Entry 1H2R (X-ray diffraction, 1.40 A resolution); this record covers chains S and L.

== Chain S ==
Molecule: Protein (PERIPLASMIC [nife] hydrogenase small subunit)
Source organism: Desulfovibrio vulgaris str. 'Miyazaki F'
Notes: EC 1.12.2.1
Reference sequence: P21853 (PHNS_DESVM); residues 1-267 here correspond to UniProt positions 51-317 (UniProt number = residue number + 50)
Amino-acid sequence (267 residues; each row starts with the number of its first residue):
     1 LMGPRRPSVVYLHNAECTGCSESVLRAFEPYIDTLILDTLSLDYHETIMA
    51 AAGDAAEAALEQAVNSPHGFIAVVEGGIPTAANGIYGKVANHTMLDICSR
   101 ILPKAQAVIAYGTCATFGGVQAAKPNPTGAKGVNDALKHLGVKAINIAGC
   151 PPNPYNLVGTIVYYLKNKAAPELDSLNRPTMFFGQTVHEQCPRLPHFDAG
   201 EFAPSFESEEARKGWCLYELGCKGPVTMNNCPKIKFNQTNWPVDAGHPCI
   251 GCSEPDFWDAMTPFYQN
Bound ions: 4Fe-4S cluster Fe site 1: C17, C20, C114, C150; 4Fe-4S cluster Fe site 2: H188, C191, C216, C222; 3Fe-4S cluster Fe: C231, C249, C252
Residues lining bound ligands:
  - 3Fe-4S cluster (F3S): V187, T227, N229, C231, F236, W241, P242, C249, I250, G251, C252, S253
  - 4Fe-4S cluster (SF4), molecule 1: E16, C17, T18, G19, C20, E75, G112, T113, C114, V120, G149, C150, P151
  - 4Fe-4S cluster (SF4), molecule 2: H188, C191, R193, L194, F197, C216, L217, Y218, C222, G224, P225, V243

== Chain L ==
Molecule: Protein (PERIPLASMIC [nife] hydrogenase large subunit)
Source organism: Desulfovibrio vulgaris str. 'Miyazaki F'
Notes: EC 1.12.2.1
Reference sequence: P21852 (PHNL_DESVM); residue numbers follow UniProt; this construct covers 19-552
Amino-acid sequence (534 residues; row label = number of the first residue in the row):
    19 SSYSGPIVVDPVTRIEGHLRIEVEVENGKVKNAYSSSTLFRGLEIILKGR
    69 DPRDAQHFTQRTCGVCTYTHALASTRCVDNAVGVHIPKNATYIRNLVLGA
   119 QYLHDHIVHFYHLHALDFVDVTAALKADPAKAAKVASSISPRKTTAADLK
   169 AVQDKLKTFVETGQLGPFTNAYFLGGHPAYYLDPETNLIATAHYLEALRL
   219 QVKAARAMAVFGAKNPHTQFTVVGGVTCYDALTPQRIAEFEALWKETKAF
   269 VDEVYIPDLLVVAAAYKDWTQYGGTDNFITFGEFPKDEYDLNSRFFKPGV
   319 VFKRDFKNIKPFDKMQIEEHVRHSWYEGAEARHPWKGQTQPKYTDLHGDD
   369 RYSWMKAPRYMGEPMETGPLAQVLIAYSQGHPKVKAVTDAVLAKLGVGPE
   419 ALFSTLGRTAARGIETAVIAEYVGVMLQEYKDNIAKGDNVICAPWEMPKQ
   469 AEGVGFVNAPRGGLSHWIRIEDGKIGNFQLVVPSTWTLGPRCDKNNVSPV
   519 EASLIGTPVADAKRPVEILRTVHSFDPCIACGVH
Bound ions: Mg2+: E62, L498, H552; ni-fe active center Ni: C81, C84, C546, C549
Residues lining bound ligands: ni-fe active center (NFE): C81, C84, T87, H88, A477, P478, R479, L482, V500, P501, S502, C546, C549
UniProt features mapped onto this chain:
  - binding site (Mg(2+)): E62, L498, H552
  - binding site (Ni(2+)): C81, C84, C546, C549
  - binding site (Fe cation): C84, C549

== Interface between chain S and chain L ==
Residue-residue contacts (156):
  L1(S) with Q182(L); T187(L)
  M2(S) with Q182(L)
  G3(S) with Q182(L)
  P4(S) with Q182(L), hydrogen bond (backbone-side chain)
  R5(S) with Q182(L)
  R6(S) with F177(L); T180(L), hydrogen bond; Q182(L), hydrogen bond (backbone-side chain)
  H13(S) with H36(L), hydrogen bond (backbone-side chain)
  N14(S) with H36(L)
  A15(S) with L57(L), hydrophobic
  E16(S) with H36(L); A548(L)
  C17(S) with E34(L); R59(L); R79(L); T80(L); C81(L); G82(L), hydrogen bond (backbone-backbone); H235(L)
  T18(S) with E34(L), hydrogen bond; V83(L)
  G19(S) with G82(L); P234(L)
  E22(S) with G82(L); V83(L); H122(L), salt bridge; P234(L)
  S23(S) with P234(L)
  L25(S) with Q219(L), hydrogen bond (backbone-side chain); V220(L)
  R26(S) with H122(L), hydrogen bond; Q219(L), hydrogen bond; A223(L); N233(L)
  F28(S) with R224(L)
  Y31(S) with R217(L)
  I32(S) with L216(L), hydrophobic
  D33(S) with R217(L), salt bridge
  T34(S) with R217(L), hydrogen bond
  I36(S) with F177(L)
  L37(S) with F177(L), hydrophobic
  D38(S) with K173(L), salt bridge
  S41(S) with Q182(L)
  L42(S) with G184(L); P185(L)
  D43(S) with G184(L)
  E46(S) with T31(L); R32(L), hydrogen bond (backbone-backbone); H36(L), salt bridge
  T47(S) with R32(L); L131(L)
  I48(S) with R32(L)
  M49(S) with T31(L); R32(L), hydrogen bond (backbone-side chain); P185(L)
  A50(S) with R32(L), hydrogen bond (backbone-side chain); L134(L), hydrophobic; P185(L), hydrogen bond (backbone-backbone); A189(L), hydrophobic
  A51(S) with T31(L), hydrogen bond (backbone-side chain); N188(L)
  A52(S) with P29(L); T31(L); Y190(L), hydrogen bond (backbone-side chain)
  G53(S) with V27(L); D28(L); P29(L), hydrogen bond (backbone-backbone)
  A55(S) with N188(L)
  A58(S) with N188(L)
  A59(S) with N188(L)
  I85(S) with Y361(L), hydrophobic
  Y86(S) with T56(L); L57(L); F58(L), hydrogen bond (backbone-backbone); W372(L), hydrophobic
  G87(S) with T56(L)
  K88(S) with T56(L), hydrogen bond (backbone-side chain); Y361(L), hydrogen bond
  A90(S) with D28(L), hydrogen bond (backbone-side chain)
  N91(S) with D28(L); R38(L); L364(L)
  M94(S) with H36(L); L57(L), hydrophobic
  V120(S) with I64(L)
  Q121(S) with R59(L); I64(L)
  A123(S) with I64(L); R68(L)
  K124(S) with I64(L); R68(L), hydrogen bond (backbone-side chain)
  P125(S) with I63(L), hydrophobic; I64(L)
  P127(S) with I63(L), hydrophobic; I64(L)
  T128(S) with F58(L)
  C150(S) with R79(L), hydrogen bond (backbone-side chain); H235(L), hydrogen bond (backbone-side chain)
  P151(S) with P234(L); H235(L)
  F206(S) with V240(L), hydrophobic; T245(L); Y247(L), hydrogen bond (backbone-side chain); C460(L), hydrophobic
  E207(S) with Y247(L); C460(L); P462(L)
  S208(S) with Y247(L)
  A211(S) with Y247(L)
  R212(S) with Y247(L); L250(L); N457(L), hydrogen bond (side chain-backbone)
  F236(S) with K232(L)
  N237(S) with R224(L), hydrogen bond (backbone-side chain); A227(L); K232(L); N233(L), hydrogen bond (side chain-backbone)
  Q238(S) with R224(L)
  T239(S) with R254(L), hydrogen bond; E257(L), hydrogen bond
  N240(S) with A227(L), hydrogen bond (side chain-backbone); V228(L), hydrogen bond (side chain-backbone); A231(L); R254(L)
  W241(S) with A231(L), hydrogen bond (backbone-backbone)
  P242(S) with A231(L); K232(L); Q237(L)
  A245(S) with A231(L), hydrophobic; T245(L), hydrogen bond (backbone-side chain); C246(L), hydrogen bond (backbone-backbone)
  G246(S) with T245(L)
  H247(S) with H75(L); Q237(L); T239(L); V240(L); T245(L)
  P248(S) with Q237(L), hydrogen bond (backbone-side chain)
  C249(S) with Q237(L)
  I250(S) with Q237(L)
  W258(S) with R68(L); H75(L); F76(L), hydrophobic; R79(L)
  D259(S) with R68(L), salt bridge
  T262(S) with R68(L); D72(L), hydrogen bond
  P263(S) with D72(L)
  F264(S) with D72(L), hydrogen bond (backbone-side chain); H75(L)
  Y265(S) with R71(L); Q74(L); H75(L); V240(L)
Other interface residues (no listed pair), chain S (87 interface residues in all): A27, Y44, A56, E57, Q62, V89, D244, Q266
Other interface residues (no listed pair), chain L (80 interface residues in all): I33, G35, G60, L61, D69, G181, L183, F186, F229, D248, P359, D363, L537

== Summary ==
Chain S and chain L form an interface of 87 and 80 residues respectively, with 38 hydrogen bonds and 5 salt
bridges. Polar contacts include E22(S)-H122(L), D33(S)-R217(L) and D38(S)-K173(L). Bound to chain S: 4Fe-4S
cluster and 3Fe-4S cluster. Chain L binds ni-fe active center.
Here chain S is Protein (PERIPLASMIC [nife] hydrogenase small subunit) and chain L is Protein (PERIPLASMIC
[nife] hydrogenase large subunit), both from Desulfovibrio vulgaris str. 'Miyazaki F'. Entry 1H2R
(Three-dimensional structure of Ni-Fe hydrogenase from desulfivibrio vulgaris miyazaki F in the reduced form
at 1.4 ...) was determined by X-ray diffraction.
